4CWC - chains A and C; structure by X-ray diffraction, 2.90 A resolution.

# Chain A (and C)
Protein: Replication initiation protein, replication initiation protein
From: Staphylococcus aureus
Notes: EC 5.99.1.2; fragment: replication initiation protein residues 32-216, replication initiation protein residues 220-314; chain C of this document is another copy of the same molecule, construct and numbering; everything in this record applies to it too
UniProt: chimeric construct of P03065, P12053: residues 35-219 from P03065 (REPD_STAAU) positions 32-216 (UniProt number = residue number - 3); residues 220-314 from P12053 positions 220-314 (same numbers)
Chain sequence (281 residues; row label = number of the first residue in the row):
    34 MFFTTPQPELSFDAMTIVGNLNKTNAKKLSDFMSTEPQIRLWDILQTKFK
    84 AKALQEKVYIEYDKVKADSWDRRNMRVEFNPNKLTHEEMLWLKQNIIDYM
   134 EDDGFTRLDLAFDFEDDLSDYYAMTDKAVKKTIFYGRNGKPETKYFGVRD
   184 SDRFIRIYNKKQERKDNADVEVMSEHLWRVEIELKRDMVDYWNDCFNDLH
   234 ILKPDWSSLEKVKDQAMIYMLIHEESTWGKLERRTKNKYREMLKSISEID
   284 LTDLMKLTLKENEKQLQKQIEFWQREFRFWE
Unresolved in the structure: 34-38, 309-314
Construct notes: expression tag (34)
From the paper describing this entry:
  - catalytic residues: Arg189, Tyr191, Lys193 (citing earlier work)
  - mutagenesis - R189A, K193A: decreased catalytic activity (citing earlier work)
  - mutagenesis - E196Q: unchanged catalytic activity
  - conformationally variable residues (side-chain flip): Arg189

# Chain A / chain C interface
Contacting residue pairs (54; chain A residue first):
  Ala161(A) - Arg170(C)
  Val162(A) - Arg170(C)
  Lys163(A) - Tyr168(C)
  Lys163(A) - Glu175(C)  salt bridge
  Lys164(A) - Ile166(C)
  Lys164(A) - Phe167(C)
  Lys164(A) - Tyr168(C)  hydrogen bond (backbone-backbone)
  Thr165(A) - Ile166(C)
  Thr165(A) - Phe167(C)
  Ile166(A) - Thr165(C)
  Ile166(A) - Ile166(C)  hydrogen bond (backbone-backbone)
  Ile166(A) - Tyr168(C)  hydrophobic
  Phe167(A) - Lys164(C)
  Phe167(A) - Thr165(C)
  Tyr168(A) - Lys163(C)
  Tyr168(A) - Lys164(C)  hydrogen bond (backbone-backbone)
  Tyr168(A) - Ile166(C)  hydrophobic
  Tyr168(A) - Tyr168(C)  hydrogen bond
  Arg170(A) - Ala161(C)
  Arg170(A) - Val162(C)
  Arg170(A) - Lys163(C)
  Gly172(A) - Lys164(C)
  Trp239(A) - Met253(C)
  Trp239(A) - Glu257(C)  hydrogen bond
  Lys246(A) - Lys246(C)
  Lys246(A) - Met250(C)
  Gln248(A) - Lys263(C)
  Ala249(A) - Ala249(C)
  Ala249(A) - Met250(C)  hydrophobic
  Ala249(A) - Met253(C)  hydrophobic
  Met250(A) - Val245(C)  hydrophobic
  Met250(A) - Lys246(C)
  Met250(A) - Ala249(C)  hydrophobic
  Tyr252(A) - Tyr252(C)  hydrophobic
  Tyr252(A) - His256(C)
  Tyr252(A) - Glu257(C)
  Met253(A) - Trp239(C)  hydrophobic
  Met253(A) - Ala249(C)  hydrophobic
  His256(A) - Tyr252(C)
  Glu257(A) - Trp239(C)
  Glu257(A) - Tyr252(C)  hydrogen bond
  Glu258(A) - Tyr168(C)
  Ser259(A) - Asp153(C)
  Ser259(A) - Tyr168(C)
  Ser259(A) - Gly172(C)
  Ser259(A) - Pro174(C)
  Gly262(A) - Asn171(C)
  Gly262(A) - Gly172(C)  hydrogen bond (backbone-backbone)
  Gly262(A) - Lys173(C)
  Lys263(A) - Asp153(C)  salt bridge
  Lys263(A) - Val245(C)
  Lys263(A) - Gln248(C)
  Leu264(A) - Val245(C)  hydrophobic
  Lys269(A) - Asn171(C)  hydrogen bond (side chain-backbone)
Also at the interface, not in a pair above, chain A (28 interface residues in all): Gly169, Val245, Trp261
Also at the interface, not in a pair above, chain C (29 interface residues in all): Gly169, Leu264, Tyr272

# In short
The interface between chain A and chain C involves 28 residues on one side and 29 on the other; the contacts
include 8 hydrogen bonds and 2 salt bridges. Polar contacts include Lys163(A)-Glu175(C), Lys263(A)-Asp153(C)
and Tyr168(A)-Tyr168(C). From the paper: catalytic residues Arg189(A), Tyr191(A) and Lys193(A); R189A and
K193A of chain A reduce catalytic activity.
Both chains are Replication initiation protein, replication initiation protein (Staphylococcus aureus). Entry
4CWC (Structure of Rolling Circle Replication Initiator Protein (RepDE) from Staphylococcus aureus) was
determined by X-ray diffraction, deposited together with 4CIJ.
